Entry 7BUC (X-ray diffraction, 2.60 A resolution); this record covers chains A and B.

== Chain A (and B) ==
Protein: Histone-lysine N-methyltransferase EHMT2
Source organism: Homo sapiens
Notes: EC 2.1.1.-; chain B of this document is another copy of the same molecule, construct and numbering; everything in this record applies to it too
UniProt: Q96KQ7 (EHMT2_HUMAN); residue numbers follow UniProt; this construct covers 913-1193
Amino-acid sequence (283 residues; row label = number of the first residue in the row):
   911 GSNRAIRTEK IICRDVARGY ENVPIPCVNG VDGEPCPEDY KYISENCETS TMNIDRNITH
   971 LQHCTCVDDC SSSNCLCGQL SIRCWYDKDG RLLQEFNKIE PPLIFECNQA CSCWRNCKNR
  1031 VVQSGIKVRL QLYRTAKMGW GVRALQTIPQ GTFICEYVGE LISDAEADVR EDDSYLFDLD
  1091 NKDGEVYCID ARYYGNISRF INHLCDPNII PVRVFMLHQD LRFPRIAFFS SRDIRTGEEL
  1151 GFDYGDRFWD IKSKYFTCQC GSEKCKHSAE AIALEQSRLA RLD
Disordered / not traced: 911-917, 1191-1193 (chain B: 911-917, 1091-1094, 1191-1193)
Construct notes: expression tag (911-912)
UniProt features mapped onto this chain:
  - region (Interaction with histone H3): Asp1074 to Asp1093, Tyr1154 to Arg1157
  - binding site (Zn(2+)): Cys974, Cys976, Cys980, Cys985, Cys987, Cys1017, Cys1021, Cys1023, Cys1027, Cys1115, Cys1168, Cys1170, Cys1175
  - binding site (S-adenosyl-L-methionine): Met1048 to Trp1050, Tyr1085, Asn1112, His1113, Gln1169
  - site: Tyr1067 (Histone H3K9me binding)
Cystine bridges: Cys923-Cys946
Ion coordination: Zn2+ site 1: Cys974, Cys987, Cys1017, Cys1021; Zn2+ site 2: Cys974, Cys976, Cys980, Cys985; Zn2+ site 3: Cys980, Cys1017, Cys1023, Cys1027; Zn2+ site 4: Cys1115, Cys1168, Cys1170, Cys1175
Residues lining bound ligands:
  - F80 (N2-[4-methoxy-3-(2,3,4,7-tetrahydro-1H-azepin-5-yl)phenyl]-N4,6-dimethyl-pyrimidine-2,4-diamine): Asp1074, Ala1077, Asp1078, Asp1083, Ser1084, Tyr1085, Leu1086, Asp1088, Val1096, Cys1098, Phe1152, Tyr1154, Arg1157, Phe1158, Ile1161, Lys1162
  - S-adenosylmethionine (SAM): Met1048, Gly1049, Trp1050, Ser1084, Tyr1085, Arg1109, Phe1110, Ile1111, Asn1112, His1113, Tyr1154, Phe1158, Trp1159, Phe1166, Thr1167, Cys1168, Gln1169, Cys1170

== Interface between chain A and chain B ==
Contacting residue pairs - 48 pairs, chain A then chain B:
  Asp925(A) with Trp1024(B)
  Arg928(A) with Gln1019(B); Cys1021(B); Ser1022(B); Cys1023(B), hydrogen bond (side chain-backbone); Trp1024(B); Arg1025(B), hydrogen bond (backbone-backbone)
  Gly929(A) with Arg1025(B)
  Tyr930(A) with Asn1018(B), hydrogen bond (side chain-backbone); Gln1019(B); Arg1025(B); Arg1030(B), hydrogen bond
  Lys951(A) with Gln1019(B); Ala1020(B), hydrogen bond (side chain-backbone); Cys1021(B), hydrogen bond (side chain-backbone); Ser1022(B)
  Cys957(A) with Ile968(B), hydrophobic
  Glu958(A) with Arg966(B); Asn967(B); Ile968(B), hydrogen bond (backbone-backbone)
  Thr959(A) with Asn967(B), hydrogen bond (backbone-side chain); Thr969(B)
  Asn963(A) with Thr961(B); Asn963(B)
  Arg966(A) with Glu958(B); Arg966(B)
  Asn967(A) with Glu958(B); Thr959(B), hydrogen bond (side chain-backbone)
  Ile968(A) with Cys957(B), hydrophobic; Glu958(B), hydrogen bond (backbone-backbone); Tyr1104(B), hydrophobic
  Thr969(A) with Tyr1104(B)
  Asn1018(A) with Tyr930(B), hydrogen bond (backbone-side chain)
  Gln1019(A) with Tyr930(B); Lys951(B)
  Ala1020(A) with Lys951(B), hydrogen bond (backbone-side chain)
  Cys1021(A) with Arg928(B), hydrogen bond (backbone-side chain); Lys951(B), hydrogen bond (backbone-side chain)
  Ser1022(A) with Arg928(B), hydrogen bond (backbone-side chain)
  Cys1023(A) with Arg928(B), hydrogen bond (backbone-side chain)
  Trp1024(A) with Asp925(B); Arg928(B); Gly929(B)
  Arg1025(A) with Arg928(B), hydrogen bond (backbone-backbone); Gly929(B); Tyr930(B)
  Arg1030(A) with Tyr930(B), hydrogen bond
  Tyr1104(A) with Ile968(B)
Interface residues without a listed pair, chain A (27 interface residues in all): Tyr952, Ile953, Ser960, Thr961
Interface residues without a listed pair, chain B (26 interface residues in all): Ile953, Ser960

== Overview ==
27 residues of chain A face 26 of chain B across their interface, with 18 hydrogen bonds. Polar pairs include
Arg928(A)-Cys1023(B), Tyr930(A)-Asn1018(B) and Tyr930(A)-Arg1030(B). Ligands of chain A: S-adenosylmethionine
and compound F80. From UniProt: 13 Zn2+-binding residues and 7 S-adenosyl-L-methionine-binding residues on
chain A.
Chain A and chain B are both Histone-lysine N-methyltransferase EHMT2 (Homo sapiens); the structure, Crystal
structure of EHMT2 SET domain in complex with compound 13, was determined by X-ray diffraction (same
publication as 7BTV).
